7GWO - chains A and D; structure by X-ray diffraction, 1.90 A resolution.

# Chain A
Molecule: B-cell lymphoma 6 protein
From: Homo sapiens
Reference sequence: P41182 (BCL6_HUMAN); residue numbers follow UniProt; this construct covers 5-129
Amino-acid sequence (128 residues; each row starts with the number of its first residue):
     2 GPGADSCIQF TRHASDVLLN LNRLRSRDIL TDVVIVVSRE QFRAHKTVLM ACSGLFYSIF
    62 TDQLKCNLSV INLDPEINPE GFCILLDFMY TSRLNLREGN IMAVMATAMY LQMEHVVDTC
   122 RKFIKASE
Unresolved in the structure: 2-5, 129
Sequence notes: expression tag (2-4)
Small-molecule neighbours: A1ADA (5-{[5-chloro-2-(dimethylamino)pyrimidin-4-yl]amino}-1,3-dihydro-2H-indol-2-one): Asn-21, Arg-24, Leu-25, Arg-28, Met-51, Ala-52, Cys-53, Ser-54, Gly-55, Tyr-58, Gln-113, Met-114, Glu-115
Swiss-Prot annotation at these positions:
  - mutagenesis: Asn-21 (N21K: Abolishes interaction with NCOR2 and HDAC2, no effect on interaction with CTBP1 and transcriptional autoinhibition; when associated with A-116 and 376-Q--Q-379), Ser-59 (S59A: Abolished ubiquitination by the SCF(FBXL17) complex), His-116 (H116A: Abolishes interaction with NCOR2 and HDAC2, no effect on interaction with CTBP1 and transcriptional autoinhibition; when associated with K-21 and 376-Q--Q-379)

# Chain D
Molecule: WVIP tetrapeptide
Amino-acid sequence (6 residues; row label = number of the first residue in the row; numbering starts at 0):
     0 XWVIPA
Modified residues: ACE (acetyl group) at position 0

# Chain A / chain D interface
Residue-residue contacts (11):
  Cys-8(A) / Pro-4(D)
  Ile-9(A) / Trp-1(D)  hydrophobic
  Ile-9(A) / Val-2(D)
  Gln-10(A) / ACE_0(D)
  Gln-10(A) / Trp-1(D)
  Gln-10(A) / Val-2(D)  hydrogen bond (backbone-backbone)
  Gln-10(A) / Pro-4(D)
  Phe-11(A) / ACE_0(D)
  Phe-11(A) / Trp-1(D)
  Thr-12(A) / ACE_0(D)  hydrogen bond (backbone-backbone)
  Thr-12(A) / Val-2(D)
Other interface residues (no listed pair), chain D (5 interface residues in all): Ile-3

# Summary
The chain A/chain D interface involves 5 residues from each chain; the contacts include 2 hydrogen bonds.
Backbone hydrogen bonds pair Gln-10(A)/Val-2(D) and Thr-12(A)/ACE_0(D). Bound to chain A: compound A1ADA.
Curated annotation (UniProt) lists 3 mutagenesis sites on chain A.
Here chain A is B-cell lymphoma 6 protein (Homo sapiens) and chain D is WVIP tetrapeptide. Entry 7GWO (Crystal
Structure of B-cell lymphoma 6 protein BTB domain in complex with ligand 6 at 11.07 ...) was determined by
X-ray diffraction, deposited together with 7GUD, 7GUE, 7GUF, 7GUG, 7GUH, 7GUI and 126 further entries.
